PDB entry 8Q5R | X-ray diffraction, 2.10 A resolution | chains A and B

[Chain A]
Molecule: Interleukin-33
Source organism: Mus musculus
UniProt: Q8BVZ5 (IL33_MOUSE); residues 109-266 here = UniProt positions 109-266
Sequence (158 residues; numbered 109 to 266; the number before each row is that of its first residue):
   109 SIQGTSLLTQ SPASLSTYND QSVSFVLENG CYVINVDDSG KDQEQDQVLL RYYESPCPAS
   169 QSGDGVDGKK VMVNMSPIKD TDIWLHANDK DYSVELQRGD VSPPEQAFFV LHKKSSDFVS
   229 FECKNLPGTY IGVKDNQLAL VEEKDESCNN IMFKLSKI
Disordered / not traced: 109-110, 167-176
Sequence notes: conflict Val-179 (Leu in Q8BVZ5)

[Chain B]
Molecule: Alarmin release inhibitor
Source organism: Heligmosomoides bakeri
UniProt: A0A3P7XL18 (HPARI_HELPZ); residues 1-235 here correspond to UniProt positions 63-297 (UniProt number = residue number + 62)
Sequence (237 residues; each row starts with the number of its first residue):
     1 AGQRCRFTDV ERDKGYTGML LKGRLRKTAG NGRTVELICG RGNHQYTCES GVLKESSPRQ
    61 ARCGCKGILE MLFDMPKEER PSPMYDSVTY DPTPNTPTTV GKDGIWNGVD YRQGSTVKPY
   121 CDTGPVIQGS SKAVCVSGKW VPTLGVCPKM CSIGSLKENG KFVDVTATTK GDELNPPPRE
   181 QTLIPIVRKV DKDKVQHGVK VVALCKAEDS TTAAEGVQEF ECDNGKWKPE PVPCPEP
Disordered / not traced: 1-63, 207-213
Sequence notes: conflict Gln-45 (Asn107 in A0A3P7XL18), Gln-113 (Asn175 in A0A3P7XL18), Gln-128 (Asn190 in A0A3P7XL18); expression tag (236-237)
Disulfide bonds: Cys-65/Cys-135, Cys-121/Cys-147, Cys-151/Cys-222, Cys-205/Cys-234

[How chain A and chain B interact]
Residue-residue contacts (76):
  Thr-113(A) / Pro-92(B)
  Thr-113(A) / Thr-96(B)  hydrogen bond (side chain-backbone)
  Thr-113(A) / Pro-97(B)  hydrogen bond (side chain-backbone)
  Thr-113(A) / Thr-98(B)
  Thr-113(A) / Thr-99(B)
  Ser-114(A) / Thr-99(B)  hydrogen bond (backbone-side chain)
  Ser-114(A) / Ile-105(B)
  Leu-115(A) / Thr-89(B)
  Leu-115(A) / Tyr-90(B)
  Leu-115(A) / Asp-91(B)
  Leu-115(A) / Pro-92(B)
  Leu-115(A) / Glu-180(B)
  Leu-116(A) / Val-88(B)
  Leu-116(A) / Thr-89(B)
  Leu-116(A) / Tyr-90(B)  hydrogen bond (backbone-backbone)
  Leu-116(A) / Thr-99(B)
  Leu-116(A) / Trp-106(B)  hydrophobic
  Thr-117(A) / Ser-87(B)
  Thr-117(A) / Val-88(B)
  Thr-117(A) / Thr-89(B)  hydrogen bond
  Thr-117(A) / Glu-180(B)
  Gln-118(A) / Ile-68(B)
  Gln-118(A) / Leu-69(B)  hydrogen bond (side chain-backbone)
  Gln-118(A) / Glu-70(B)  hydrogen bond
  Gln-118(A) / Ser-87(B)
  Gln-118(A) / Val-88(B)  hydrogen bond (backbone-backbone)
  Gln-118(A) / Tyr-90(B)  hydrogen bond
  Gln-118(A) / Tyr-111(B)  hydrogen bond
  Ser-119(A) / Leu-69(B)
  Ser-119(A) / Asp-86(B)  hydrogen bond (side chain-backbone)
  Ser-119(A) / Ser-87(B)
  Pro-120(A) / Leu-69(B)
  Pro-120(A) / Phe-73(B)  hydrophobic
  Pro-120(A) / Tyr-85(B)
  Pro-120(A) / Asp-86(B)
  Glu-152(A) / Lys-77(B)
  Glu-152(A) / Arg-80(B)  salt bridge
  Leu-157(A) / Leu-69(B)  hydrophobic
  Leu-157(A) / Glu-70(B)
  Leu-158(A) / Ile-186(B)  hydrophobic
  Arg-159(A) / Glu-70(B)  salt bridge
  Arg-159(A) / Trp-106(B)
  Arg-159(A) / Tyr-111(B)  hydrogen bond
  Tyr-160(A) / Glu-180(B)
  Tyr-160(A) / Ile-184(B)  hydrophobic
  Tyr-161(A) / Thr-99(B)
  Glu-162(A) / Arg-179(B)  salt bridge
  Glu-162(A) / Leu-183(B)
  Asn-182(A) / Trp-106(B)
  Ile-186(A) / Phe-73(B)
  Thr-189(A) / Glu-70(B)
  Trp-192(A) / Trp-106(B)  hydrophobic
  Trp-192(A) / Gly-108(B)
  Pro-212(A) / Val-100(B)  hydrophobic
  Pro-212(A) / Trp-106(B)  hydrophobic
  Pro-212(A) / Asn-107(B)
  Pro-212(A) / Gly-108(B)
  Glu-213(A) / Val-100(B)
  Glu-213(A) / Gly-101(B)
  Phe-216(A) / Val-100(B)  hydrophobic
  Phe-216(A) / Trp-106(B)  hydrophobic
  Leu-219(A) / Leu-183(B)
  Asp-225(A) / Pro-185(B)
  Asp-225(A) / Val-187(B)
  Val-227(A) / Pro-185(B)  hydrophobic
  Lys-262(A) / Val-187(B)
  Leu-263(A) / Ile-184(B)  hydrophobic
  Leu-263(A) / Pro-185(B)
  Leu-263(A) / Ile-186(B)
  Leu-263(A) / Val-187(B)  hydrogen bond (backbone-backbone)
  Ser-264(A) / Ile-186(B)
  Ser-264(A) / Val-187(B)
  Lys-265(A) / Asp-86(B)  salt bridge
  Lys-265(A) / Ile-186(B)
  Lys-265(A) / Val-187(B)  hydrogen bond (backbone-backbone)
  Lys-265(A) / Arg-188(B)
Other interface residues (no listed pair), chain A (34 interface residues in all): Ala-121, Val-179, Val-181, Gly-207, Lys-221
Other interface residues (no listed pair), chain B (35 interface residues in all): Gly-67, Met-84
From the paper, about this interface:
  - hot spots on chain A (mutagenesis) - R159A (1000-fold): decreased binding to HpARI2CCP2/3
  - interface residues, chain B: Glu-70(B), Glu-180(B)

[Summary]
34 residues of chain A and 35 residues of chain B are in contact; the contacts include 14 hydrogen bonds and 4
salt bridges. Polar pairs include Glu-152(A)/Arg-80(B), Arg-159(A)/Glu-70(B) and Glu-162(A)/Arg-179(B). From
the paper: R159A of chain A reduces binding to HpARI2CCP2/3; interface residues Glu-70(B) and Glu-180(B).
Here chain A is Interleukin-33 (Mus musculus) and chain B is Alarmin release inhibitor (Heligmosomoides
bakeri). Entry 8Q5R (HpARI bound to mouse IL-33) was determined by X-ray diffraction.
